Entry 5E14 (X-ray diffraction, 2.22 A resolution); this record covers chains A and B of the 4 polymer chains in the assembly.

== Chain A (and B) ==
Protein: Estrogen receptor
From: Homo sapiens
Notes: fragment: ligand-binding domain; chain B of this document is another copy of the same molecule, construct and numbering; everything in this record applies to it too
UniProt: P03372 (ESR1_HUMAN); numbering as in UniProt (aligned over 298-554)
Sequence (257 residues; each row starts with the number of its first residue):
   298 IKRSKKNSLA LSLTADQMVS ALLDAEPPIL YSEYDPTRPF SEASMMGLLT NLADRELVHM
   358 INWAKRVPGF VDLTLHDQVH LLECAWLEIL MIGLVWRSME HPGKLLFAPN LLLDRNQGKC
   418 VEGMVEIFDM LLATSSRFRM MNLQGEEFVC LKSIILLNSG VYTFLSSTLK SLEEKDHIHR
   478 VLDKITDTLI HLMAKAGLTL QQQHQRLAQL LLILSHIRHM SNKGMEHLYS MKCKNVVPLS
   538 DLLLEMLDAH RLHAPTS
Unresolved in the structure: 298-304, 335-336, 462-471, 549-554 (chain B: 298-304, 462-466, 529-531, 550-554)
Construct notes: engineered mutation Ser537 (Tyr in P03372)
Small-molecule neighbours: 5KB (4,4'-{[(3R)-3-phenylcyclohexylidene]methanediyl}diphenol): Met343, Leu346, Thr347, Leu349, Ala350, Glu353, Trp383, Leu384, Leu387, Met388, Leu391, Arg394, Phe404, Val418, Glu419, Gly420, Met421, Ile424, Leu428, Gly521, His524, Leu525, Leu540, Leu544

== Chain A / chain B interface ==
Residue-residue contacts (55; chain A residue first):
  Ala430(A) - Tyr459(B)  hydrophobic
  Arg434(A) - Tyr459(B)  hydrogen bond
  Arg434(A) - His476(B)
  Ile451(A) - Leu509(B)  hydrophobic
  Asn455(A) - Leu509(B)
  Asn455(A) - His513(B)  hydrogen bond (backbone-side chain)
  Ser456(A) - His513(B)  hydrogen bond (backbone-side chain)
  Tyr459(A) - Ala430(B)
  Tyr459(A) - Arg434(B)
  Tyr459(A) - Ile510(B)
  Tyr459(A) - His513(B)
  His476(A) - Arg434(B)
  Asp480(A) - Gln502(B)
  Asp480(A) - Gln506(B)  hydrogen bond
  Thr483(A) - His501(B)
  Thr483(A) - Ala505(B)
  Asp484(A) - Gln498(B)  hydrogen bond
  Asp484(A) - Gln502(B)  hydrogen bond
  Ile487(A) - His501(B)
  Gln498(A) - Asp484(B)  hydrogen bond
  His501(A) - Thr483(B)
  His501(A) - Asp484(B)  salt bridge
  His501(A) - Ile487(B)
  His501(A) - His501(B)
  His501(A) - Leu504(B)
  Gln502(A) - Asp480(B)
  Gln502(A) - Asp484(B)  hydrogen bond
  Leu504(A) - His501(B)
  Ala505(A) - Thr483(B)
  Ala505(A) - Leu508(B)  hydrophobic
  Gln506(A) - Asp480(B)  hydrogen bond
  Leu508(A) - Ala505(B)  hydrophobic
  Leu509(A) - Ile451(B)  hydrophobic
  Leu509(A) - Asn455(B)
  Leu509(A) - Leu511(B)  hydrophobic
  Ile510(A) - Tyr459(B)
  Leu511(A) - Ser512(B)
  Ser512(A) - Ser512(B)
  Ser512(A) - Arg515(B)  hydrogen bond
  His513(A) - Asn455(B)  hydrogen bond (side chain-backbone)
  His513(A) - Ser456(B)
  His513(A) - Val458(B)
  His513(A) - Tyr459(B)
  His513(A) - Arg515(B)
  Arg515(A) - Ser512(B)  hydrogen bond (side chain-backbone)
  Arg515(A) - His513(B)  hydrogen bond
  Arg515(A) - His516(B)
  His516(A) - Arg515(B)
  His516(A) - Asn519(B)  hydrogen bond
  Asn519(A) - His516(B)  hydrogen bond
  Asn519(A) - Asn519(B)
  Lys520(A) - Asn519(B)  hydrogen bond
  Glu523(A) - Glu523(B)
  Glu523(A) - Tyr526(B)  hydrogen bond
  Tyr526(A) - Glu523(B)  hydrogen bond
Interface residues without a listed pair, chain A (38 interface residues in all): Met427, Gly457, Val458, Asp473, Leu479, Leu497, Gln500, His524, His547
Interface residues without a listed pair, chain B (36 interface residues in all): Met437, Gly457, Leu479, Leu497, Lys520, His547, Leu549

== Summary ==
Chain A and chain B form an interface of 38 and 36 residues respectively; the contacts include 18 hydrogen
bonds and 1 salt bridge. Polar pairs include His501(A)-Asp484(B), Arg434(A)-Tyr459(B) and Asn455(A)-His513(B).
Chain A binds compound 5KB.
Both chains are Estrogen receptor (Homo sapiens). Entry 5E14 (Crystal Structure of the ER-alpha Ligand-binding
Domain in Complex with the Cyclofenil Derivative 4,4'-{[(3R)-3-phenylcyclohexylidene]methanediyl}diphenol) was
determined by X-ray diffraction, deposited together with 4ZN7, 4ZNH, 4ZNS, 4ZNT, 4ZNU, 4ZNV and 50 further
entries.
